5B1L - chains G and J of the 10 polymer chains in the assembly; structure by X-ray diffraction, 2.35 A resolution.

[Chain G]
Protein: Histone H2A type 1
From: Mus musculus
UniProt: P22752 (H2A1_MOUSE); residues 0-129 here correspond to UniProt positions 1-130 (UniProt number = residue number + 1)
Amino-acid sequence (133 residues; each row starts with the number of its first residue; numbers below 1 keep their minus sign (Gly-3 is residue -3)):
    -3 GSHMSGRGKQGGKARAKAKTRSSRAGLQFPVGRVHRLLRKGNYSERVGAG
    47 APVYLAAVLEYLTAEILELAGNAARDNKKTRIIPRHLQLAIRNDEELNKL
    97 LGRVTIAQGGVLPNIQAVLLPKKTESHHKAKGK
Unresolved in the structure: -3 to 14, 119-129
Construct notes: expression tag (-3 to -1)

[Chain J]
Molecule: 146-nt DNA strand
From: Homo sapiens
Sequence (146 nucleotides; each row starts with the number of its first residue):
   147 ATCAATATCCACCTGCAGATTCTACCAAAAGTGTATTTGGAAACTGCTCC
   197 ATCAAAAGGCATGTTCAGCTGAATTCAGCTGAACATGCCTTTTGATGGAG
   247 CAGTTTCCAAATACACTTTTGGTAGAATCTGCAGGTGGATATTGAT
Unresolved in the structure: 292
Bound ions: Mn2+ site 1 near DT183 (its only coordinating residue here); Mn2+ site 2: DG185, DG186; Mn2+ site 3 near DG217 (its only coordinating residue here); Mn2+ site 4 near DG267 (its only coordinating residue here); Mn2+ site 5 near DG280 (its only coordinating residue here)

[Interface between chain G and chain J]
Contacting residue pairs - 13 pairs, chain G then chain J:
  Lys15(G) - DG177(J)  phosphate contact
  Lys15(G) - DT178(J)  phosphate contact
  Thr16(G) - DG177(J)  phosphate contact
  Arg17(G) - DG177(J)  salt bridge to the phosphate
  Arg20(G) - DT178(J)  salt bridge to the phosphate
  Gly28(G) - DG177(J)  phosphate contact
  Arg29(G) - DA176(J)  phosphate contact
  Arg32(G) - DA175(J)  phosphate contact
  Arg32(G) - DA176(J)  salt bridge to the phosphate
  Arg42(G) - DT184(J)  sugar contact
  Arg42(G) - DG185(J)  sugar contact
  Lys74(G) - DC158(J)  salt bridge to the phosphate
  Arg77(G) - DT166(J)  sugar contact
Other interface residues (no listed pair), chain J (10 interface residues in all): DA165, DT167

[Overview]
The chain G/chain J interface involves 10 residues from each chain, with 4 salt bridges. Polar pairs include
Arg17(G)-DG177(J), Arg20(G)-DT178(J) and Arg32(G)-DA176(J). DG185(J) and DG186(J) form the Mn2+ site 2.
Chain G is Histone H2A type 1 (Mus musculus) and chain J is a 146-nt DNA strand (Homo sapiens); the structure,
The mouse nucleosome structure containing H3t, was determined by X-ray diffraction together with 5B1M from the
same study.
